Entry 1LB9 (X-ray diffraction, 2.30 A resolution); this record covers chain A.

Chain A:
Molecule: Glutamate receptor 2
Source organism: Rattus norvegicus
Notes: fragment: ligand binding core (flop)
UniProt: P19491 (GRIA2_RAT); the construct has insertions or renumbered stretches relative to UniProt, so the offset changes along the chain: 3-117 = UniProt 413-527; 120-263 = UniProt 653-796
Sequence (263 residues; row label = number of the first residue in the row):
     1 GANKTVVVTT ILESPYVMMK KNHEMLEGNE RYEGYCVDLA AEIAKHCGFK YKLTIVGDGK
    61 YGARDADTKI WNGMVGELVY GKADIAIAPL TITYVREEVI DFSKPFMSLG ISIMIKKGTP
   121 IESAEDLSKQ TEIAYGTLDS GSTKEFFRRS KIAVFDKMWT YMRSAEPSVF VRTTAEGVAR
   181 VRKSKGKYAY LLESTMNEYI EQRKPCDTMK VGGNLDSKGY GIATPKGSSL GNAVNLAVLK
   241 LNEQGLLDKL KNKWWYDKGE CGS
Not modelled in the structure: 1-4, 262-263
Sequence notes: cloning artifact (1-2); engineered mutation Y94 (Leu504 in P19491); linker (118-119)
Disulfides: C206-C261
Ligand contacts: 6,7-dinitroquinoxaline-2,3-dione (DNQ): E13, Y16, Y61, P89, L90, T91, R96, T174, E193, T195, M196, Y220
Swiss-Prot annotation at these positions:
  - binding site (L-glutamate): P89, T91, R96, S142, T143, E193
  - site: R64 (Interaction with the cone snail toxin Con-ikot-ikot), I121 (Crucial to convey clamshell closure to channel opening), R148 (Interaction with the cone snail toxin Con-ikot-ikot), K240 (Interaction with the cone snail toxin Con-ikot-ikot)
  - glycosylation: N3 (N-linked (GlcNAc...) asparagine)
  - modified residue (Phosphoserine): S150, S184

In short:
Bound to chain A: 6,7-dinitroquinoxaline-2,3-dione. UniProt lists 6 L-glutamate-binding residues.
Chain A is Glutamate receptor 2 (Rattus norvegicus); the structure, Crystal structure of the Non-desensitizing
GluR2 ligand binding core mutant (S1S2J-L483Y) in complex with antagonist DNQX ..., was determined by X-ray
diffraction together with 1LB8, 1LBB and 1LBC from the same study.
